PDB entry 6OZN | X-ray diffraction, 1.90 A resolution | chains B and C of the 4 polymer chains in the assembly

# Chain B
Molecule: Endonuclease V
Organism: Mus musculus
Notes: EC 3.1.26.-
Reference sequence: Q8C9A2 (ENDOV_MOUSE); residues 1-253 here = UniProt positions 1-253
Amino-acid sequence (253 residues; each row starts with the number of its first residue):
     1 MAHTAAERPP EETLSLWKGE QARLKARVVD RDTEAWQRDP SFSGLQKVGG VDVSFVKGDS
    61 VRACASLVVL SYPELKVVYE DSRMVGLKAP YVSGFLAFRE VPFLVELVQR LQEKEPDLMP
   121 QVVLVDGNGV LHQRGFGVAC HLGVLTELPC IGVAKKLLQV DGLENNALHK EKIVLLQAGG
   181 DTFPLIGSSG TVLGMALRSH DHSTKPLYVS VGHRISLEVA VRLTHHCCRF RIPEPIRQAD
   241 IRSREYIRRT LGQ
Unresolved in the structure: 1-6, 252-253
Metal / ion sites: Mn2+ site 1 near Gln46 (its only coordinating residue here); Mn2+ site 2: Asp52, Asp240 (shared with 1 residue of chain D); Mn2+ site 3: Asp52, Asp126 (shared with 2 residues of chain D)
Swiss-Prot annotation at these positions:
  - binding site (Mg(2+)): Asp52, Asp126
  - site: Tyr91 (Interaction with target DNA)
  - mutagenesis: Ser93 (S93P: No effect on activity), Gln133 (Q133P: No effect on activity)
What the authors report for this chain:
  - binding site for the 23-nt DNA/RNA hybrid strand (chain C): Glu100, Gln159
  - specificity-determining residues: Gln159
  - mutagenesis - K155A: abolished catalytic activity
  - mutagenesis - K155M, R244A (10-fold): decreased catalytic activity
  - binding site for the 23-nt DNA/RNA hybrid strand: Arg244
  - catalytic residues: Asp240 (proposed by the authors, not directly observed)

# Chain C
Molecule: 23-nt DNA/RNA hybrid strand
Sequence (23 nucleotides; row label = number of the first residue in the row):
     1 CGGUAACCCI AUAUGCAUGC AUU
Unresolved in the structure: 1-8
Metal / ion sites: Mn2+ site 1: A11, U12 (shared with 2 residues of chain A); Mn2+ site 2: U12 (shared with 2 residues of chain A); Mn2+ site 3: U12, A13

# Interface between chain B and chain C
Contacting residue pairs (17; chain B residue first):
  Lys156(B) - U23(C)  hydrogen bond to the base
  His202(B) - U18(C)  sugar contact
  Ser203(B) - U18(C)  phosphate contact
  Ser203(B) - G19(C)  hydrogen bond to the phosphate
  Thr204(B) - G19(C)  hydrogen bond to the phosphate
  Lys205(B) - G19(C)  hydrogen bond to the phosphate
  Lys205(B) - C20(C)  phosphate contact
  Phe230(B) - A17(C)  phosphate contact
  Phe230(B) - U18(C)  phosphate contact
  Arg231(B) - U18(C)  hydrogen bond to the phosphate
  Arg231(B) - G19(C)  phosphate contact
  Arg237(B) - C16(C)  hydrogen bond to the phosphate
  Arg237(B) - A17(C)  salt bridge to the phosphate
  Ile241(B) - C16(C)  phosphate contact
  Arg244(B) - C16(C)  salt bridge to the phosphate
  Arg248(B) - U14(C)  phosphate contact
  Arg248(B) - G15(C)  salt bridge to the phosphate
Also at the interface, not in a pair above, chain C (9 interface residues in all): U22

# Overview
11 residues of chain B and 9 residues of chain C are in contact, with 6 hydrogen bonds and 3 salt bridges.
Polar contacts include Lys156(B)-U23(C), Ser203(B)-G19(C) and Thr204(B)-G19(C). The paper reports the
catalytic residue Asp240(B); K155M and R244A of chain B reduce catalytic activity.
Chain B is Endonuclease V (Mus musculus) and chain C is a 23-nt DNA/RNA hybrid strand; the structure, Crystal
structure of Mus musculus (Mm) Endonuclease V in complex with a 23mer RNA oligo containing ..., was determined
by X-ray diffraction (same publication as 6OZF, 6OZG, 6OZH, 6OZI, 6OZJ, 6OZK and 7 further entries).
